Entry 8BAA (electron microscopy, 4.20 A resolution (low resolution: residue-level contacts below are approximate; hydrogen-bond / salt-bridge calls are withheld)); this record covers chains A and Z of the 22 polymer chains in the assembly.

[Chain A]
Name: Chaperonin GroEL
Source organism: Escherichia coli (strain K12)
Notes: EC 5.6.1.7
Reference sequence: P0A6F5 (CH60_ECOLI); numbering as in UniProt (aligned over 2-548)
Amino-acid sequence (547 residues; numbered 2 to 548; the number before each row is that of its first residue):
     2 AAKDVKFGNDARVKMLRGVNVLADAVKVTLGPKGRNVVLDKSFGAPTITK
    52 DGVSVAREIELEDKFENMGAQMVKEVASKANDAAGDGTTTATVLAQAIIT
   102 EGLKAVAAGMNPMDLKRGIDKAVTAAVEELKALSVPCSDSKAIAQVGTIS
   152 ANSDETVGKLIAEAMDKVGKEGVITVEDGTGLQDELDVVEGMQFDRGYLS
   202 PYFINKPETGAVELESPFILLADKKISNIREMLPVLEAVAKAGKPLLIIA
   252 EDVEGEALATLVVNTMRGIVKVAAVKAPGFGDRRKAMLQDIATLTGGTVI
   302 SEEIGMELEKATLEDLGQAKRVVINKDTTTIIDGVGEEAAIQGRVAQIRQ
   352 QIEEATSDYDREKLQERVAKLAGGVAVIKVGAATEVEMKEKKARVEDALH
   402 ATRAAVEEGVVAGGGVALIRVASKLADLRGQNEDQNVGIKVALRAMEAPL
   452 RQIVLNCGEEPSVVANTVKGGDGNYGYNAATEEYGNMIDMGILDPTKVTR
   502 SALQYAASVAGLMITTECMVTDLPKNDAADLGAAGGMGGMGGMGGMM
Not modelled in the structure: 526-548
Bound ions: Mg2+: Asp87 (together with ADP)
Small-molecule neighbours: ADP / aluminium fluoride: Leu31, Gly32, Pro33, Lys51, Gly53, Asp87, Gly88, Thr89, Thr90, Thr91, Ile150, Asp398, Gly414, Gly415, Ile454, Tyr478, Asn479, Ala480, Ala481, Ile493, Asp495

[Chain Z]
Name: Ribulose bisphosphate carboxylase
Source organism: Rhodospirillum rubrum (strain ATCC 11170 / ATH 1.1.1 / DSM 467 / LMG 4362 / NCIMB 8255 / S1)
Notes: EC 4.1.1.39
Reference sequence: Q2RRP5 (RBL2_RHORT); numbering as in UniProt (aligned over 1-466)
Amino-acid sequence (466 residues; numbered 1 to 466; the number before each row is that of its first residue):
     1 MDQSSRYVNLALKEEDLIAGGEHVLCAYIMKPKAGYGYVATAAHFAAESS
    51 TGTNVEVCTTDDFTRGVDALVYEVDEARELTKIAYPVALFDRNITDGKAM
   101 IASFLTLTMGNNQGMGDVEYAKMHDFYVPEAYRALFDGPSVNISALWKVL
   151 GRPEVDGGLVVGTIIKPKLGLRPKPFAEACHAFWLGGDFIKNDEPQGNQP
   201 FAPLRDTIALVADAMRRAQDETGEAKLFSANITADDPFEIIARGEYVLET
   251 FGENASHVALLVDGYVAGAAAITTARRRFPDNFLHYHRAGHGAVTSPQSK
   301 RGYTAFVHCKMARLQGASGIHTGTMGFGKMEGESSDRAIAYMLTQDEAQG
   351 PFYRQSWGGMKACTPIISGGMNALRMPGFFENLGNANVILTAGGGAFGHI
   401 DGPVAGARSLRQAWQAWRDGVPVLDYAREHKELARAFESFPGDADQIYPG
   451 WRKALGVEDTRSALPA
Not modelled in the structure: 1, 461-466
UniProt features mapped onto this chain:
  - active site (Proton acceptor): Lys166, His287
  - binding site (substrate): Asn111, Lys168, Arg288, His321, Ser368
  - binding site (Mg(2+)): Lys191, Asp193, Glu194
  - site: Lys329 (Transition state stabilizer)
  - modified residue: Lys191 (N6-carboxylysine)

[Chain A / chain Z interface]
Contacting residue pairs (12; chain A residue first):
  Ser43(A) - Phe63(Z)
  Phe44(A) - Phe63(Z)
  Phe44(A) - Arg65(Z)
  Phe281(A) - Asp75(Z)
  Phe281(A) - Ala77(Z)
  Phe281(A) - Arg78(Z)
  Gly282(A) - Ala77(Z)
  Arg284(A) - Asp75(Z)
  Arg284(A) - Glu76(Z)
  Arg284(A) - Ala77(Z)
  Tyr360(A) - Tyr36(Z)
  Tyr360(A) - Gly37(Z)
Other interface residues (no listed pair), chain A (7 interface residues in all): Asp283
Other interface residues (no listed pair), chain Z (9 interface residues in all): Arg6

[Overview]
7 residues of chain A face 9 of chain Z across their interface. Bound to chain A: ADP / aluminium fluoride.
UniProt lists active-site residues Lys166(Z) and His287(Z), 5 substrate-binding residues and 3 Mg2+-binding
residues on chain Z.
Here chain A is Chaperonin GroEL (Escherichia coli (strain K12)) and chain Z is Ribulose bisphosphate
carboxylase (Rhodospirillum rubrum (strain ATCC 11170 / ATH 1.1.1 / DSM 467 / LMG 4362 / NCIMB 8255 / S1)).
Entry 8BAA (CryoEM structure of GroEL-GroES-ADP.AlF3-Rubisco, class II) was determined by electron microscopy.
